6W21 - chains B and L of the 21 polymer chains in the assembly; structure by electron microscopy, 3.30 A resolution.

# Chain B
Protein: ATP-dependent Clp protease ATP-binding subunit ClpA
From: Escherichia coli (strain K12)
Reference sequence: P0ABH9 (CLPA_ECOLI); numbering as in UniProt (aligned over 1-758)
Chain sequence (758 residues; numbered 1 to 758; the number before each row is that of its first residue):
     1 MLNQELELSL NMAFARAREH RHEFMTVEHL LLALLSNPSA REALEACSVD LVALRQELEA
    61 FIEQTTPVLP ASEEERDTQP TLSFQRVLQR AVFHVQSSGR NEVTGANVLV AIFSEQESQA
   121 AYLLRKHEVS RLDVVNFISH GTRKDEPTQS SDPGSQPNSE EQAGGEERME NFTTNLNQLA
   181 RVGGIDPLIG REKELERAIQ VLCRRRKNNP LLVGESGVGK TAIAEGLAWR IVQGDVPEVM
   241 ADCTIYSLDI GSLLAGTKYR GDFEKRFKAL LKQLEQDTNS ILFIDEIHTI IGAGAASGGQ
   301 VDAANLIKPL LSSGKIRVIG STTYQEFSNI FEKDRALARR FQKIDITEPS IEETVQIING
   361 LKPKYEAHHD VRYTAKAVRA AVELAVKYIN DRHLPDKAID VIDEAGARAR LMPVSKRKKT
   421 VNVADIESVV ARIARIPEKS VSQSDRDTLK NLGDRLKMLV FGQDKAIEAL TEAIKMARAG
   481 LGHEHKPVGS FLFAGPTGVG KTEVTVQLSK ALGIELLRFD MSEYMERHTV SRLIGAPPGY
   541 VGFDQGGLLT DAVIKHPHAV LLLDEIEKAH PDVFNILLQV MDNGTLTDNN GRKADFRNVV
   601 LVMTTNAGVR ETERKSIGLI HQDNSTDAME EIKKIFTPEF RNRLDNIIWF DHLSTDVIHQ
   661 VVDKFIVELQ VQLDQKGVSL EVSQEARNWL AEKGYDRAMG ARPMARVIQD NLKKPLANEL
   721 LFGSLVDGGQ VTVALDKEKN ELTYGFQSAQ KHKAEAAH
Not modelled in the structure: 1-168, 747-758
Ligand contacts:
  - ADP (adenosine-5'-diphosphate): L459, V460, F461, Q463, T497, G498, V499, G500, K501, T502, E503, L653, V661, K664, F665, R702
  - ATP (adenosine-5'-triphosphate), molecule 1: D186, P187, L188, I189, S216, V218, G219, K220, T221, A222, I223, E286, T323, I357, L361, Y365, P395, I399
  - ATP, molecule 2: R206, A336, R339, R340
  - ATP, molecule 3: D582, E639, R643
UniProt features mapped onto this chain:
  - binding site (ATP): G214 to T221, G495 to T502

# Chain L
Protein: ATP-dependent Clp protease proteolytic subunit
From: Escherichia coli
Notes: EC 3.4.21.92
Reference sequence: S1IIE7 (S1IIE7_ECOLX); numbering as in UniProt (aligned over 1-207)
Chain sequence (207 residues; row label = number of the first residue in the row):
     1 MSYSGERDNF APHMALVPMV IEQTSRGERS FDIYSRLLKE RVIFLTGQVE DHMANLIVAQ
    61 MLFLEAENPE KDIYLYINSP GGVITAGMSI YDTMQFIKPD VSTICMGQAA SMGAFLLTAG
   121 AKGKRFCLPN SRVMIHQPLG GYQGQATDIE IHAREILKVK GRMNELMALH TGQSLEQIER
   181 DTERDRFLSA PEAVEYGLVD SILTHRN
Not modelled in the structure: 1-14, 207

# How chain B and chain L interact
Contacting residue pairs - 22 pairs, chain B then chain L:
  R610(B) with Q23(L); T24(L), hydrogen bond (side chain-backbone); S25(L), hydrogen bond (side chain-backbone)
  E611(B) with Q23(L); T24(L)
  R614(B) with E22(L), salt bridge; Q23(L)
  I617(B) with R36(L); L37(L), hydrophobic; E40(L)
  G618(B) with Y76(L); R206(L), hydrogen bond (backbone-side chain)
  L619(B) with Y76(L), hydrogen bond (backbone-side chain); I104(L), hydrophobic; R206(L), hydrogen bond (backbone-side chain)
  I620(B) with Y74(L), hydrophobic; I104(L), hydrophobic; F126(L), hydrophobic
  H621(B) with R206(L)
  Q622(B) with E40(L), hydrogen bond (side chain-backbone); Y74(L)
  T626(B) with K71(L)
Also at the interface, not in a pair above, chain B (11 interface residues in all): S616
Also at the interface, not in a pair above, chain L (16 interface residues in all): V42, L128, L203

# In short
11 residues of chain B and 16 residues of chain L are in contact, with 6 hydrogen bonds and 1 salt bridge.
Polar contacts include R614(B)-E22(L), R610(B)-T24(L) and R610(B)-S25(L). Bound to chain B: 3 copies of ATP
and ADP.
Chain B is ATP-dependent Clp protease ATP-binding subunit ClpA (Escherichia coli (strain K12)) and chain L is
ATP-dependent Clp protease proteolytic subunit (Escherichia coli); the structure, ClpAP Engaged2 State bound
to RepA-GFP, was determined by electron microscopy together with 6UQE, 6UQO, 6W1Z, 6W20, 6W22, 6W23 and 6W24
from the same study.
